PDB entry 3EPW | X-ray diffraction, 1.30 A resolution | chains A and B

[Chain A (and B)]
Molecule: IAG-nucleoside hydrolase
From: Trypanosoma vivax
Notes: EC 3.2.2.1; chain B of this document is another copy of the same molecule, construct and numbering; everything in this record applies to it too
UniProtKB: Q9GPQ4 (Q9GPQ4_TRYVI); numbering as in UniProt (aligned over 2-327)
Sequence (338 residues; numbered -10 to 327; the number before each row is that of its first residue; numbers below 1 keep their minus sign (Met-10 is residue -10)):
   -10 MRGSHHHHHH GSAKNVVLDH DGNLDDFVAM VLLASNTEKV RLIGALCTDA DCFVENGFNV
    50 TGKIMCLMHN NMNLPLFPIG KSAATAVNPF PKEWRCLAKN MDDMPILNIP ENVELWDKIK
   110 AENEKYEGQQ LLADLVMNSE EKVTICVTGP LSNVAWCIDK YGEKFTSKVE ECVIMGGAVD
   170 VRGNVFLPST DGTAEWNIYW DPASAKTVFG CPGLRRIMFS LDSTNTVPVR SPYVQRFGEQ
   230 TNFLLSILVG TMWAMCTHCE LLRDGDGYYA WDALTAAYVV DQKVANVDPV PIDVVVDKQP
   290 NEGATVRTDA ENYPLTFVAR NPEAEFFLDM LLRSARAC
Not modelled in the structure: -10 to 1
Construct notes: expression tag (-10 to 1); conflict Asn301 (Lys in Q9GPQ4)
Ion coordination: Mg2+ near Asp180 (its only coordinating residue here)
Small-molecule neighbours:
  - Ca2+ (CA): Asp10, Asp14, Asp15, Thr137, Gly138, Asn186, Asp261
  - JMQ (7-(((2R,3R,4S)-3,4-dihydroxy-2-(hydroxymethyl)pyrrolidin-1-yl)methyl)-3H-pyrrolo[3,2-d]pyrimidin-4(5H)-one): Asp10, Asn12, Asp14, Asp15, Asp40, Phe79, Trp83, Thr137, Met164, Asn173, Glu184, Trp185, Asn186, Arg252, Tyr257, Trp260, Asp261
Reported in the primary citation:
  - binding site for JMQ: Asp14, Asp40, Trp83, Asn173, Glu184, Asn186, Arg252, Trp260, Asp261
  - catalytic residues: Asp10, Trp260 (citing earlier work)
  - conformationally variable residues (order/disorder transition, side-chain flip): Asp14, Ala75 to Cys85, Trp242, Met244 to Tyr258, Trp260

[Chain A / chain B interface]
Contacting residue pairs - 64 pairs, chain A then chain B:
  Phe42(A) with Leu250(B), hydrophobic
  Lys52(A) with Gln224(B)
  Lys81(A) with Leu250(B), hydrogen bond (side chain-backbone); Leu251(B)
  Cys85(A) with His247(B); Leu251(B), hydrophobic
  Lys88(A) with Ser220(B), hydrogen bond; Thr246(B); Leu250(B)
  Asn89(A) with Ala243(B), hydrogen bond (side chain-backbone); Met244(B); Cys245(B); His247(B)
  Asp91(A) with Gln224(B), hydrogen bond (backbone-side chain)
  Asp92(A) with Ser220(B), hydrogen bond; Val223(B); Gln224(B), hydrogen bond; Ala243(B); Thr246(B), hydrogen bond
  Met93(A) with Thr240(B); Ala243(B), hydrophobic; Met244(B), hydrophobic
  Pro94(A) with Gly227(B); Thr230(B); Ser235(B); Ile236(B); Gly239(B); Thr240(B)
  Asn97(A) with Gln224(B); Gly227(B)
  Ile98(A) with Gly227(B); Thr230(B)
  Pro99(A) with Gly227(B); Glu228(B)
  Ser220(A) with Lys88(B), hydrogen bond; Asp92(B), hydrogen bond
  Val223(A) with Asp92(B)
  Gln224(A) with Asp91(B); Asp92(B), hydrogen bond; Asn97(B)
  Gly227(A) with Pro94(B); Asn97(B); Ile98(B); Pro99(B)
  Glu228(A) with Pro99(B)
  Thr230(A) with Pro94(B); Ile98(B)
  Ser235(A) with Pro94(B)
  Gly239(A) with Pro94(B)
  Thr240(A) with Met93(B); Pro94(B)
  Ala243(A) with Asn89(B), hydrogen bond (backbone-side chain); Asp92(B); Met93(B), hydrophobic
  Met244(A) with Asn89(B); Met93(B), hydrophobic
  Cys245(A) with Asn89(B)
  Thr246(A) with Lys88(B); Asp92(B), hydrogen bond
  His247(A) with Cys85(B); Asn89(B)
  Leu250(A) with Lys81(B), hydrogen bond (backbone-side chain)
  Leu251(A) with Lys81(B); Cys85(B), hydrophobic
Interface residues without a listed pair, chain A (32 interface residues in all): Glu82, Phe226, Ile236
Interface residues without a listed pair, chain B (33 interface residues in all): Phe42, Lys52, Glu82, Ile95, Phe226

[In short]
32 residues of chain A and 33 residues of chain B are in contact, with 13 hydrogen bonds. Polar contacts
include Lys81(A)-Leu250(B), Lys88(A)-Ser220(B) and Asn89(A)-Ala243(B). Ligands of chain A: Ca2+ and compound
JMQ. From the paper: catalytic residues Asp10(A) and Trp260(A); a binding site for JMQ at Asp14(A), Asp40(A)
and Trp83(A) among others.
Chain A and chain B are both IAG-nucleoside hydrolase (Trypanosoma vivax); the structure, Crystal structure of
Trypanosoma vivax nucleoside hydrolase in complex with the inhibitor
(2R,3R,4S)-1-[(4-hydroxy-5H-pyrrolo[3,2-d]pyrimidin-7-yl)methyl]-2-(hydroxymethyl)pyrrolidin-3,4-diol, was
determined by X-ray diffraction, deposited together with 3EPX.
